PDB entry 1I33 | X-ray diffraction, 3.00 A resolution | chains A and D of the 4 polymer chains in the assembly

== Chain A (and D) ==
Protein: Glyceraldehyde 3-phosphate dehydrogenase
Organism: Leishmania mexicana
Notes: EC 1.2.1.12; chain D of this document is another copy of the same molecule, construct and numbering; everything in this record applies to it too
UniProt: Q27890 (G3PG_LEIME); residue numbers follow UniProt; this construct covers 1-360
Amino-acid sequence (360 residues; row label = number of the first residue in the row):
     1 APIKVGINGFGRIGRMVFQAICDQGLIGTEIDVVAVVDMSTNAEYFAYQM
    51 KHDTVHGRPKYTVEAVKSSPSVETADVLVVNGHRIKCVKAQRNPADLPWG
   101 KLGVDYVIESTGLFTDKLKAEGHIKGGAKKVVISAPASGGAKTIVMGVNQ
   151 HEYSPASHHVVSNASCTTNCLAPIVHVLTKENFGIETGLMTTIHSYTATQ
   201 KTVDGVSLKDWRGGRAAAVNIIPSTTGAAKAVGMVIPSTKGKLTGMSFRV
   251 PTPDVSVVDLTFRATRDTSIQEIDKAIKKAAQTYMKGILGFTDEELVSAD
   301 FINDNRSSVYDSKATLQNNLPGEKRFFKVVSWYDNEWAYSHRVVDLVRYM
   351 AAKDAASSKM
Unresolved in the structure: 359-360
From the paper describing this entry:
  - binding site for INHIBITORS: Asp-38, Met-39, Arg-92, Leu-113

== Interface between chain A and chain D ==
Residue-residue contacts (89; chain A residue first):
  Glu-186(A) with Arg-263(D), salt bridge
  Thr-187(A) with Glu-323(D); Phe-326(D)
  Gly-188(A) with Phe-326(D)
  Leu-189(A) with Asn-319(D); Phe-326(D); Phe-327(D); Lys-328(D)
  Thr-191(A) with Asp-259(D), hydrogen bond; Lys-328(D), hydrogen bond
  Ile-193(A) with Ile-193(D), hydrophobic; Ile-221(D), hydrophobic
  Trp-211(A) with Glu-295(D)
  Arg-212(A) with Glu-294(D); Glu-295(D), salt bridge; Leu-296(D), hydrogen bond (side chain-backbone); Asp-311(D), salt bridge; Lys-313(D); Ala-314(D)
  Arg-215(A) with Val-297(D); Asp-300(D), salt bridge
  Asn-220(A) with Val-297(D); Ser-298(D), hydrogen bond; Ala-299(D), hydrogen bond (side chain-backbone)
  Ile-221(A) with Ile-193(D), hydrophobic; Thr-252(D); Val-297(D); Ser-298(D), hydrogen bond (backbone-side chain); Trp-332(D)
  Ile-222(A) with Val-297(D), hydrophobic
  Pro-223(A) with Leu-296(D); Trp-332(D), hydrophobic
  Thr-225(A) with Asn-318(D)
  Gly-241(A) with Leu-320(D)
  Lys-242(A) with Leu-320(D)
  Leu-243(A) with Leu-320(D)
  Thr-244(A) with Leu-320(D)
  Gly-245(A) with Asn-318(D)
  Met-246(A) with Asn-318(D); Val-330(D), hydrophobic
  Phe-248(A) with Ile-193(D), hydrophobic
  Pro-251(A) with Pro-251(D); Thr-252(D)
  Thr-252(A) with Pro-251(D)
  Val-255(A) with Ile-221(D)
  Val-257(A) with Phe-248(D), hydrophobic
  Asp-259(A) with Thr-191(D), hydrogen bond; Asp-259(D)
  Thr-261(A) with Thr-261(D); Phe-326(D)
  Arg-263(A) with Glu-186(D), salt bridge; Arg-263(D)
  Glu-294(A) with Arg-212(D)
  Glu-295(A) with Trp-211(D); Arg-212(D), salt bridge
  Leu-296(A) with Arg-212(D), hydrogen bond (backbone-side chain); Pro-223(D)
  Val-297(A) with Arg-215(D); Asn-220(D); Ile-221(D); Ile-222(D), hydrophobic
  Ser-298(A) with Asn-220(D), hydrogen bond; Ile-221(D), hydrogen bond (side chain-backbone)
  Ala-299(A) with Asn-220(D), hydrogen bond (backbone-side chain)
  Asp-300(A) with Arg-215(D), salt bridge
  Asp-311(A) with Arg-212(D), salt bridge
  Lys-313(A) with Arg-212(D)
  Ala-314(A) with Arg-212(D)
  Gln-317(A) with Thr-225(D)
  Asn-318(A) with Thr-225(D); Gly-245(D); Met-246(D)
  Asn-319(A) with Leu-189(D)
  Leu-320(A) with Gly-241(D); Lys-242(D); Leu-243(D); Thr-244(D)
  Glu-323(A) with Thr-187(D)
  Phe-326(A) with Thr-187(D); Gly-188(D); Leu-189(D); Thr-261(D); Phe-326(D), hydrophobic
  Phe-327(A) with Leu-189(D)
  Lys-328(A) with Leu-189(D); Thr-191(D), hydrogen bond
  Val-330(A) with Met-246(D), hydrophobic
  Trp-332(A) with Ile-221(D); Pro-223(D), hydrophobic
Interface residues without a listed pair, chain A (52 interface residues in all): Val-219, Ser-224, Val-250, Phe-262
Interface residues without a listed pair, chain D (52 interface residues in all): Val-219, Ser-224, Val-250, Val-255, Val-257, Phe-262, Gln-317

== Summary ==
The chain A/chain D interface involves 52 residues from each chain, with 12 hydrogen bonds and 8 salt bridges.
Among the polar pairs are Glu-186(A)/Arg-263(D), Arg-212(A)/Glu-295(D) and Arg-212(A)/Asp-311(D). The paper
reports a binding site for INHIBITORS at Asp-38(A), Met-39(A) and Arg-92(A) among others.
Chain A and chain D are both Glyceraldehyde 3-phosphate dehydrogenase (Leishmania mexicana); the structure,
Leishmania mexicana glyceraldehyde-3-phosphate dehydrogenase in complex with inhibitors, was determined by
X-ray diffraction (same publication as 1I32).
